3QYM - chains C and D of the 8 polymer chains in the assembly; structure by X-ray diffraction, 3.20 A resolution.

# Chain C (and D)
Protein: Tumor protein 63
From: Homo sapiens
Notes: fragment: DNA binding domain; chain D of this document is another copy of the same molecule, construct and numbering; everything in this record applies to it too
Reference sequence: Q9H3D4 (P63_HUMAN); residues 127-323 here correspond to UniProt positions 166-362 (UniProt number = residue number + 39)
Chain sequence (203 residues; numbered 121 to 323; the number before each row is that of its first residue):
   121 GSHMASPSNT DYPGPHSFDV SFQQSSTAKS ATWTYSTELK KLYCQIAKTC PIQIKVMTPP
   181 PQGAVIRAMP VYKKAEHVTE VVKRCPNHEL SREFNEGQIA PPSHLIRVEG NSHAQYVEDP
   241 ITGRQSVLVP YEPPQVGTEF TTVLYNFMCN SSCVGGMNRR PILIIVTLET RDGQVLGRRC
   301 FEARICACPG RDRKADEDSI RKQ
Not modelled in the structure: 121-125, 321-323 (chain D: 121-124, 321-323)
Construct notes: expression tag (121-126)
Swiss-Prot annotation at these positions:
  - DNA-binding region: D131 to Q323
  - region: R313 to Q323 (Interaction with HIPK2)
  - binding site (Zn(2+)): C205, H208, C269, C273
Bound ions: Zn2+: C205, H208, C269, C273
What the authors report for this chain:
  - self-association interface (contacts with another copy of this molecule): T152, T169, A195, Q255, V256, T258, L264
  - disease-associated variants - H208Y, C269Y, C273Y: decreased stability (proposed by the authors, not directly observed)
  - post-translational modification sites: K193, K194 (citing earlier work)
  - disease-associated variants - K193E, K194E: unchanged stability (proposed by the authors, not directly observed)

# Interface between chain C and chain D
Contacting residue pairs (9; chain C residue first):
  P206(C) with N207(D)
  N207(C) with C205(D); P206(D); N207(D), hydrogen bond; V274(D), hydrogen bond (side chain-backbone); G275(D)
  L210(C) with P206(D), hydrophobic
  V274(C) with N207(D)
  G275(C) with N207(D)
Interface residues without a listed pair, chain C (7 interface residues in all): H208, S211
Interface residues without a listed pair, chain D (6 interface residues in all): G276

# Summary
7 residues of chain C and 6 residues of chain D are in contact; the contacts include 2 hydrogen bonds. Polar
pairs include N207(C)-N207(D) and N207(C)-V274(D). The paper reports that H208Y, C269Y and C273Y of chain C
reduce stability; modification sites K193(C) and K194(C); 5 substitutions were tested in all.
Both chains are Tumor protein 63 (Homo sapiens). Entry 3QYM (Structure of p63 DNA Binding Domain in Complex
with a 10 Base Pair A/T Rich Response ...) was determined by X-ray diffraction, deposited together with 3QYN.
